PDB entry 3RNF | X-ray diffraction, 2.20 A resolution | chains A and C of the 3 polymer chains in the assembly

# Chain A
Name: Toluene o-xylene monooxygenase component
Organism: Pseudomonas sp. OX1
Notes: EC 1.14.-.-
UniProt: Q6IV66 (Q6IV66_9PSED); residues 1-498 here = UniProt positions 1-498
Amino-acid sequence (498 residues; each row starts with the number of its first residue):
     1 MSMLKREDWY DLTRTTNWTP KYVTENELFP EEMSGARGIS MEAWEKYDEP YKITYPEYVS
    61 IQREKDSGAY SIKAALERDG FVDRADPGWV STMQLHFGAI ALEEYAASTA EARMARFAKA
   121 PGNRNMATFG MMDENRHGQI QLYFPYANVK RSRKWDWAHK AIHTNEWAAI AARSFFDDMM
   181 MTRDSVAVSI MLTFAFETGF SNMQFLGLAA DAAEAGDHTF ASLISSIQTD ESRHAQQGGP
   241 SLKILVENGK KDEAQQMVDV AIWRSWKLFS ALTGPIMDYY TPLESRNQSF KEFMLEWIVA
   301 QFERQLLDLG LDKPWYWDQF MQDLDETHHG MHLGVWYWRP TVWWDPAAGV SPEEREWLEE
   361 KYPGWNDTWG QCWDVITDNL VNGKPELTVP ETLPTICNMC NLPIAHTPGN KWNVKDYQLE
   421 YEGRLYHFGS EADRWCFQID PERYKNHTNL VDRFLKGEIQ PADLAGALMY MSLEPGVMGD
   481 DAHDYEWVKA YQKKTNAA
Not modelled in the structure: 1, 493-498
Differences from the reference sequence: engineered mutation Ser201 (Thr in Q6IV66), Ala271 (Val in Q6IV66), Lys445 (Glu in Q6IV66)
Bound ions: Fe ion site 1: Glu104, Glu134, His137 (together with 1,2-ethanediol); Fe ion site 2: Glu134, Glu197, Glu231, His234 (together with 1,2-ethanediol)

# Chain C
Name: Toluene o-xylene monooxygenase component
Organism: Pseudomonas sp. OX1
Notes: EC 1.14.-.-
UniProt: Q6IV65 (Q6IV65_9PSED); residue numbers follow UniProt; this construct covers 1-86
Amino-acid sequence (86 residues; numbered 1 to 86; the number before each row is that of its first residue):
     1 MATFPIMSNF ERDFVIQLVP VDTEDTMDQV AEKCAYHSIN RRVHPQPEKI LRVRRHEDGT
    61 LFPRGMIVSD AGLRPTETLD IIFMDN
Not modelled in the structure: 1

# Chain A / chain C interface
Contacting residue pairs - 69 pairs, chain A then chain C:
  Gly330(A) - Phe14(C)
  Leu333(A) - Phe14(C)  hydrophobic
  Gly334(A) - Phe14(C)
  Tyr337(A) - Arg41(C)  hydrogen bond
  Tyr337(A) - Arg42(C)
  Trp338(A) - Gln17(C)
  Trp369(A) - Phe14(C)  hydrophobic
  Gln371(A) - Arg12(C)
  Cys372(A) - Arg42(C)
  Val375(A) - Asn40(C)
  Val375(A) - Arg41(C)
  Val375(A) - Arg42(C)
  Val375(A) - Val43(C)
  Val375(A) - His44(C)
  Ile376(A) - Arg41(C)
  Asn379(A) - Asn40(C)
  Glu386(A) - Arg41(C)
  Leu387(A) - Asn40(C)
  Leu387(A) - Arg41(C)
  Val389(A) - Arg41(C)  hydrogen bond (backbone-side chain)
  Glu391(A) - Tyr36(C)  hydrogen bond
  Glu391(A) - His37(C)
  Glu391(A) - Arg41(C)  salt bridge
  Thr392(A) - Gln17(C)
  Thr392(A) - Leu18(C)  hydrogen bond (side chain-backbone)
  Thr392(A) - His37(C)
  Leu393(A) - Gln17(C)
  Leu393(A) - Leu18(C)  hydrogen bond (backbone-backbone)
  Pro394(A) - Ile16(C)
  Thr395(A) - Met7(C)  hydrogen bond
  Thr395(A) - Ile16(C)  hydrogen bond (backbone-backbone)
  Thr395(A) - Gln17(C)  hydrogen bond (side chain-backbone)
  Ile404(A) - Val15(C)
  Ile404(A) - Ile16(C)  hydrogen bond (backbone-backbone)
  Ala405(A) - Phe14(C)
  His406(A) - Phe14(C)  hydrogen bond (backbone-backbone)
  Pro408(A) - Arg12(C)
  Pro408(A) - Asp13(C)
  Pro408(A) - Phe14(C)
  Gly409(A) - Arg12(C)  hydrogen bond (backbone-backbone)
  Asn410(A) - Arg12(C)  hydrogen bond
  Trp412(A) - Asn9(C)
  Trp412(A) - Phe10(C)  hydrogen bond (side chain-backbone)
  Trp412(A) - Glu11(C)
  Trp412(A) - Arg12(C)
  Trp412(A) - Asp13(C)  hydrogen bond (side chain-backbone)
  Val414(A) - Asn9(C)  hydrogen bond (backbone-side chain)
  Val414(A) - Asp13(C)
  Val414(A) - Phe14(C)
  Val414(A) - Ile16(C)  hydrophobic
  Val414(A) - His56(C)
  Lys415(A) - His56(C)
  Asp416(A) - Ile16(C)
  Asp416(A) - His56(C)  hydrogen bond (backbone-side chain)
  Asp416(A) - Thr78(C)  hydrogen bond
  Gln418(A) - Glu57(C)
  Gln418(A) - Glu77(C)
  Gln418(A) - Thr78(C)  hydrogen bond
  Glu420(A) - Arg74(C)  salt bridge
  Leu425(A) - Arg74(C)
  Leu425(A) - Pro75(C)
  Leu425(A) - Thr76(C)
  Leu425(A) - Glu77(C)
  His427(A) - Met7(C)
  His427(A) - Thr76(C)  hydrogen bond (side chain-backbone)
  His427(A) - Thr78(C)  hydrogen bond
  Val451(A) - Met7(C)  hydrophobic
  Leu455(A) - Pro5(C)  hydrophobic
  Leu455(A) - Thr76(C)
Interface residues without a listed pair, chain A (41 interface residues in all): Asp374, Asp378, Pro390, Pro403, Thr407, Phe454
Interface residues without a listed pair, chain C (29 interface residues in all): Arg54, Asp80, Ile82

# Overview
The interface between chain A and chain C involves 41 residues on one side and 29 on the other, with 20
hydrogen bonds and 2 salt bridges. Among the polar pairs are Glu391(A)-Arg41(C), Glu420(A)-Arg74(C) and
Tyr337(A)-Arg41(C).
Chain A is Toluene o-xylene monooxygenase component and chain C is Toluene o-xylene monooxygenase component,
both from Pseudomonas sp. OX1; the structure, Structure of the Toluene/o-Xylene Monooxygenase Hydroxylase
T201S/V271A Double Mutant, was determined by X-ray diffraction together with 3RN9, 3RNA, 3RNB, 3RNC, 3RNE and
3RNG from the same study.
